Entry 6TMO (X-ray diffraction, 2.10 A resolution); this record covers chains A and D of the 5 polymer chains in the assembly.

[Chain A]
Protein: MHC class I antigen
Organism: Homo sapiens
UniProtKB: A0A5B8RNS7 (A0A5B8RNS7_HUMAN); residues 1-276 here correspond to UniProt positions 25-300 (UniProt number = residue number + 24)
Amino-acid sequence (276 residues; numbered 1 to 276; the number before each row is that of its first residue):
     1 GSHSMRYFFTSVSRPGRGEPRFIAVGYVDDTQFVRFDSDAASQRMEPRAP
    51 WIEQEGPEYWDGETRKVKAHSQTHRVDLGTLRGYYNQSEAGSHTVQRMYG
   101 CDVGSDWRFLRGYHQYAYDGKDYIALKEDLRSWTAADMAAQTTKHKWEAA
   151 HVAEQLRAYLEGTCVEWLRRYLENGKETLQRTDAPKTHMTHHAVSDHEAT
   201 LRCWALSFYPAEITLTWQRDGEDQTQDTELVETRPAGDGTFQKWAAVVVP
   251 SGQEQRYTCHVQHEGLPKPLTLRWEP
Disulfides: Cys101-Cys164, Cys203-Cys259
Residues lining bound ligands:
  - tris(hydroxyethyl)aminomethane (TAM), molecule 1: Arg44, Asp61, Arg65
  - tris(hydroxyethyl)aminomethane (TAM), molecule 2: Leu130, Arg131, Ala153, Glu154, Arg157

[Chain D]
Protein: Alpha chain of engineered high affinity T-cell receptor
Organism: Homo sapiens
Amino-acid sequence (197 residues; numbered 1 to 197; the number before each row is that of its first residue):
     1 KQEVEQNSGPLSVPEGAIASLNCTYSFLGSQSFFWYRQYSGKSPELIMFT
    51 YREGDKEDGRFTAQLNKASQHVSLLIRDSQPSDSATYLCAVNDGGRLTFG
   101 DGTTLTVKPNIQNPDPAVYQLRDSKSSDKSVCLFTDFDSQTNVSQSKDSD
   151 VYITDKCVLDMRSMDFKSNSAVAWSNKSDFACANAFNNSIIPEDTFF
Disulfides: Cys23-Cys89, Cys132-Cys182
Residues lining bound ligands: tris(hydroxyethyl)aminomethane (TAM): Gln38, Tyr39, Ser40, Gly41, Lys42
From the paper describing this entry:
  - contacts within the chain: Asp93-Arg96 (from molecular simulation)

[Chain A / chain D interface]
Contacting residue pairs (16):
  Glu58(A) - Phe27(D)
  Gly62(A) - Asp93(D)
  Arg65(A) - Asp93(D)  salt bridge
  Arg65(A) - Gly94(D)  hydrogen bond (side chain-backbone)
  Arg65(A) - Arg96(D)
  Lys66(A) - Gln31(D)
  Lys66(A) - Gly94(D)
  Glu154(A) - Tyr51(D)
  Gln155(A) - Tyr51(D)
  Arg157(A) - Arg52(D)
  Ala158(A) - Tyr51(D)
  Tyr159(A) - Gln31(D)
  Thr163(A) - Gln31(D)
  Trp167(A) - Leu28(D)
  Trp167(A) - Gly29(D)
  Arg170(A) - Leu28(D)
Interface residues without a listed pair, chain A (14 interface residues in all): Tyr59, His151
Interface residues without a listed pair, chain D (12 interface residues in all): Glu3, Lys67, Gly95

[Overview]
14 residues of chain A and 12 residues of chain D are in contact, with 1 hydrogen bond and 1 salt bridge.
Polar pairs include Arg65(A)-Asp93(D) and Arg65(A)-Gly94(D). Bound to chain A: tris(hydroxyethyl)aminomethane.
Bound to chain D: tris(hydroxyethyl)aminomethane. From the paper: contacts within the chain involving Asp93(D)
and Arg96(D).
Chain A is MHC class I antigen and chain D is Alpha chain of engineered high affinity T-cell receptor, both
from Homo sapiens; the structure, Structure determination of an enhanced affinity TCR, a24b17, in complex with
HLA-A*02:01 presenting a MART-1 peptide ..., was determined by X-ray diffraction.
